PDB entry 6G0F | X-ray diffraction, 1.62 A resolution | chain A

# Chain A
Protein: Bromodomain-containing protein 4
Organism: Homo sapiens
Notes: fragment: bd1
UniProt: O60885 (BRD4_HUMAN); numbering as in UniProt (aligned over 42-168)
Amino-acid sequence (127 residues; row label = number of the first residue in the row):
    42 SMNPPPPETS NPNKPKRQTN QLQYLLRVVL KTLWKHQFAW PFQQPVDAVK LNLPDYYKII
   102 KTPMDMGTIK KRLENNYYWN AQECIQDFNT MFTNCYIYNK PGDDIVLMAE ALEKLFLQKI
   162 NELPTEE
Construct notes: engineered mutation Met-43 (Thr in O60885)
Swiss-Prot annotation at these positions:
  - site: Asn-140 (Acetylated histone binding)
  - cross-link: Lys-99 (Glycyl lysine isopeptide (Lys-Gly) (interchain with G-Cter in SUMO2))
  - natural variant: Asp-145 (D145G: Found in a patient with a neurodevelopmental syndrome; uncertain significance)
  - mutagenesis: Asn-140 (N140A: Abolishes binding to acetylated histones)
Ligand contacts: EGH ((4R)-4-(5-bromanyl-2-fluoranyl-phenyl)-5,6,7-trimethoxy-3,4-dihydro-1H-quinolin-2-one): Trp-81, Pro-82, Phe-83, Gln-85, Val-87, Leu-92, Leu-94, Tyr-97, Cys-136, Tyr-139, Asn-140, Asp-145, Ile-146, Met-149

# Summary
Bound to chain A: compound EGH. Curated annotation (UniProt) lists one mutagenesis site.
Chain A is Bromodomain-containing protein 4 (Homo sapiens); the structure, BRD4 (BD1) in complex with
docking-derived ligand, was determined by X-ray diffraction together with 6G0D, 6G0E, 6G0G and 6G0H from the
same study.
